PDB entry 9D9W | electron microscopy, 3.50 A resolution | chains Da and Fi of the 42 polymer chains in the assembly

Chain Da:
Molecule: Major capsid protein
Organism: Mycobacterium phage Bxb1
UniProtKB: Q9B0A7 (Q9B0A7_BPMB1); residues 1-397 here = UniProt positions 1-397
Sequence (397 residues; row label = number of the first residue in the row):
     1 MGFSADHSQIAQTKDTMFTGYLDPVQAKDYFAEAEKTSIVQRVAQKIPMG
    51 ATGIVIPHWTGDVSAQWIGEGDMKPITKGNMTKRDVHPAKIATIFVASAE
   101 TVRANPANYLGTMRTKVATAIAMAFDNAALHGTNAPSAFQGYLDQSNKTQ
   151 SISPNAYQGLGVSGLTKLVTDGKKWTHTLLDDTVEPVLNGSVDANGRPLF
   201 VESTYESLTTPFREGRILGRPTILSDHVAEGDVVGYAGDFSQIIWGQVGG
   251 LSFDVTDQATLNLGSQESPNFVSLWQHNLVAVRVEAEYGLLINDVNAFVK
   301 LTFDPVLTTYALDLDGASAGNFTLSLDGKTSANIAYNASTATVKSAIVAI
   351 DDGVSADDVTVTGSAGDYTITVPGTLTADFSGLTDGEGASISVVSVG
Disordered / not traced: 1-3

Chain Fi:
Molecule: Portal protein
Organism: Mycobacterium phage Bxb1
UniProtKB: Q9B0B0 (Q9B0B0_BPMB1); residues 1-488 here = UniProt positions 1-488
Sequence (488 residues; row label = number of the first residue in the row):
     1 MAETESIDPEKLRDQLLDAFENKQNELKSSKAYYDAERRPDAIGLAVPLD
    51 MRKYLAHVGYPRTYVDAIAERQELEGFRIPSANGEEPESGGENDPASELW
   101 DWWQANNLDIEATLGHTDALIYGTAYITISMPDPEVDFDVDPEVPLIRVE
   151 PPTALYAEVDPRTRKVLYAIRAIYGADGNEIVSATLYLPDTTMTWLRAEG
   201 EWEAPTSTPHGLEMVPVIPISNRTRLSDLYGTSEISPELRSVTDAAAQIL
   251 MNMQGTANLMAIPQRLIFGAKPEELGINAETGQRMFDAYMARILAFEGGE
   301 GAHAEQFSAAELRNFVDALDALDRKAASYSGLPPQYLSSSSDNPASAEAI
   351 KAAESRLVKKVERKNKIFGGAWEQAMRLAYKMVKGGDIPTEYYRMETVWR
   401 DPSTPTYAAKADAAAKLFANGAGLIPRERGWVDMGYTIVEREQMRQWLEQ
   451 DQKQGLGLIGSLYGASTPEGKPGEAPVGEPPAPEPDAA
Disordered / not traced: 1-5, 456-488

Interface between chain Da and chain Fi:
Contacting residue pairs (11):
  Val25(Da) - Asn25(Fi)  hydrogen bond (backbone-side chain)
  Gln26(Da) - Asn25(Fi)
  Ala27(Da) - Glu21(Fi)
  Ala27(Da) - Asn22(Fi)
  Ala27(Da) - Asn25(Fi)
  Lys28(Da) - Asp18(Fi)  salt bridge
  Lys28(Da) - Glu21(Fi)
  Tyr30(Da) - Asn22(Fi)
  Asn108(Da) - Asn179(Fi)  hydrogen bond
  Gly111(Da) - Gly178(Fi)
  Arg114(Da) - Asp177(Fi)  salt bridge
Other interface residues (no listed pair), chain Da (9 interface residues in all): Thr115

Summary:
The interface between chain Da and chain Fi involves 9 residues on one side and 7 on the other, with 2
hydrogen bonds and 2 salt bridges. Polar pairs include Lys28(Da)-Asp18(Fi), Arg114(Da)-Asp177(Fi) and
Val25(Da)-Asn25(Fi).
Chain Da is Major capsid protein and chain Fi is Portal protein, both from Mycobacterium phage Bxb1; the
structure, Mycobacteriophage Bxb1 C1 Capsid and Portal - Composite map and model, was determined by electron
microscopy together with 9D93, 9D94, 9D9L and 9D9X from the same study.
